PDB entry 5V0E | X-ray diffraction, 2.74 A resolution | chains Z and B of the 3 polymer chains in the assembly

Chain Z:
Protein: Exonuclease 1
From: Homo sapiens
Notes: EC 3.1.-.-
UniProt: Q9UQ84 (EXO1_HUMAN); residues 1-352 here = UniProt positions 1-352
Sequence (358 residues; row label = number of the first residue in the row):
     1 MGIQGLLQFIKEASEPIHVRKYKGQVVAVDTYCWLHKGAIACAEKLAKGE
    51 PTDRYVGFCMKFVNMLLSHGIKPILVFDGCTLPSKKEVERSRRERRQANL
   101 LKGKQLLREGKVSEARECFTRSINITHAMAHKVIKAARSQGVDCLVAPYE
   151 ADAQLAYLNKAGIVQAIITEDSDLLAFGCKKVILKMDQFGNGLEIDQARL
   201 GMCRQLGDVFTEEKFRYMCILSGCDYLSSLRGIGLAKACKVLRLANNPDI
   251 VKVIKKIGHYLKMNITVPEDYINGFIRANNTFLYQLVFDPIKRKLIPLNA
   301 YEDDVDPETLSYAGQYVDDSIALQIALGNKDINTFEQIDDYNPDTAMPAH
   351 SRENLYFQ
Disordered / not traced: 1, 347-354, 358
Sequence notes: expression tag (353-358)
Ion coordination: Na+: Ser222, Ser229, Ile233 (shared with 1 residue of chain A)
Swiss-Prot annotation at these positions:
  - binding site (Mg(2+)): Asp30, Asp78, Glu150, Asp152, Asp171, Asp173, Asp225, Asp270
From the paper describing this entry:
  - binding site for the 14-nt DNA strand (chain B): Arg92, Arg93, Arg96 (proposed by the authors, not directly observed)
  - mutagenesis - Y32A (20-fold), H36A (150-fold): decreased catalytic activity (citing earlier work)
  - catalytic residues: Asp30, Asp78, Asp152, Asp171, Asp173 (by similarity / conservation)

Chain B:
Molecule: 14-nt DNA strand
Sequence (14 nucleotides; row label = number of the first residue in the row; numbering starts at 0):
     0 TCTCGTCACTAGCG
Disordered / not traced: 0

How chain Z and chain B interact:
Pairs across the interface - 24 pairs, chain Z then chain B:
  Asp30(Z) - DC3(B)  hydrogen bond to the base
  Tyr32(Z) - DT2(B)  base contact
  Tyr32(Z) - DC3(B)  sugar contact
  Phe77(Z) - DT2(B)  base contact
  Asp78(Z) - DT2(B)  hydrogen bond to the base
  Asp78(Z) - DC3(B)  base contact
  Glu89(Z) - DT2(B)  phosphate contact
  Glu89(Z) - DC3(B)  phosphate contact
  Arg92(Z) - DC3(B)  hydrogen bond to the phosphate
  Arg92(Z) - DG4(B)  salt bridge to the phosphate
  Arg93(Z) - DC1(B)  salt bridge to the phosphate
  Arg96(Z) - DC3(B)  salt bridge to the phosphate
  Asn124(Z) - DC1(B)  sugar contact
  Asn124(Z) - DT2(B)  sugar contact
  Asn124(Z) - DC3(B)  phosphate contact
  Ile125(Z) - DT2(B)  sugar contact
  Thr126(Z) - DC1(B)  sugar contact
  Thr126(Z) - DT2(B)  base contact
  His127(Z) - DT2(B)  salt bridge to the phosphate
  Ala130(Z) - DT2(B)  base contact
  Asp171(Z) - DC3(B)  base contact
  Lys185(Z) - DC6(B)  salt bridge to the phosphate
  Met263(Z) - DG13(B)  phosphate contact
  Asn333(Z) - DT2(B)  phosphate contact
Also at the interface, not in a pair above, chain Z (19 interface residues in all): His36, Glu170
Also at the interface, not in a pair above, chain B (7 interface residues in all): DT5

Overview:
19 residues of chain Z and 7 residues of chain B are in contact; the contacts include 3 hydrogen bonds and 5
salt bridges. Among the polar pairs are Asp30(Z)-DC3(B), Asp78(Z)-DT2(B) and Arg92(Z)-DC3(B). From the paper:
catalytic residues Asp30(Z), Asp78(Z) and Asp152(Z) among others; Y32A and H36A of chain Z reduce catalytic
activity.
Chain Z is Exonuclease 1 (Homo sapiens) and chain B is a 14-nt DNA strand; the structure, Crystal structure of
human exonuclease 1 Exo1 (WT) in complex with 5' flap DNA (f5I), was determined by X-ray diffraction together
with 5UZV, 5V04, 5V05, 5V06, 5V07, 5V08 and 4 further entries from the same study.
